6HUU - chains R and S of the 28 polymer chains in the assembly; structure by X-ray diffraction, 2.80 A resolution.

# Chain R
Name: Proteasome subunit alpha type-5
Source organism: Saccharomyces cerevisiae (strain ATCC 204508 / S288c)
Notes: EC 3.4.25.1
UniProt: P32379 (PSA5_YEAST); residues -7 to 252 here correspond to UniProt positions 1-260 (UniProt number = residue number + 8)
Chain sequence (260 residues; each row starts with the number of its first residue; numbers below 1 keep their minus sign (Met-7 is residue -7)):
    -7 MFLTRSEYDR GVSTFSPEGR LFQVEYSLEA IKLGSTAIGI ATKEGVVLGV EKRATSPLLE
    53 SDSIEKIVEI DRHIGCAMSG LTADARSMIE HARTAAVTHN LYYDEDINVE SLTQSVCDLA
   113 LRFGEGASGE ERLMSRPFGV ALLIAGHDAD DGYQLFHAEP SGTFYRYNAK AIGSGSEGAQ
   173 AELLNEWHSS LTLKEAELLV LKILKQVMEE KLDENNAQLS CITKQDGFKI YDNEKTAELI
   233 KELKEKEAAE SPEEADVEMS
Disordered / not traced: -7 to 0, 118-124, 243-252

# Chain S
Name: Proteasome subunit alpha type-6
Source organism: Saccharomyces cerevisiae (strain ATCC 204508 / S288c)
Notes: EC 3.4.25.1
UniProt: P40302 (PSA6_YEAST); residues 0-233 here correspond to UniProt positions 1-234 (UniProt number = residue number + 1)
Chain sequence (234 residues; numbered 0 to 233; the number before each row is that of its first residue; numbering starts at 0):
     0 MFRNNYDGDT VTFSPTGRLF QVEYALEAIK QGSVTVGLRS NTHAVLVALK RNADELSSYQ
    60 KKIIKCDEHM GLSLAGLAPD ARVLSNYLRQ QCNYSSLVFN RKLAVERAGH LLCDKAQKNT
   120 QSYGGRPYGV GLLIIGYDKS GAHLLEFQPS GNVTELYGTA IGARSQGAKT YLERTLDTFI
   180 KIDGNPDELI KAGVEAISQS LRDESLTVDN LSIAIVGKDT PFTIYDGEAV AKYI
Disordered / not traced: 0-2
Curated features (UniProtKB/Swiss-Prot):
  - modified residue: Ser13 (Phosphoserine)
  - cross-link: Lys190 (Glycyl lysine isopeptide (Lys-Gly) (interchain with G-Cter in ubiquitin))

# How chain R and chain S interact
Contacting residue pairs - 44 pairs, chain R then chain S:
  Arg2(R) with Gly7(S)
  Ser5(R) with Arg125(S)
  Thr6(R) with Gly7(S); Gln20(S)
  Phe7(R) with Gln20(S), hydrogen bond (backbone-side chain); Tyr23(S); Ala24(S), hydrophobic; Arg125(S); Pro126(S); Gly128(S)
  Ser8(R) with Tyr23(S)
  Pro9(R) with Tyr23(S), hydrophobic; Glu26(S)
  Glu10(R) with Glu26(S); Gln30(S)
  Gly11(R) with Tyr23(S); Ala27(S)
  Leu13(R) with Arg125(S)
  Gln106(R) with Arg81(S), hydrogen bond
  Asp110(R) with Arg81(S), salt bridge
  Leu113(R) with Pro78(S), hydrophobic; Arg125(S)
  Ser153(R) with Pro78(S)
  Gly154(R) with Pro78(S)
  Thr155(R) with Gln59(S)
  Phe156(R) with Gln59(S)
  Tyr157(R) with Arg50(S); Ala52(S); Ser56(S); Ser57(S); Gln59(S)
  Arg158(R) with Ser56(S); Ser57(S), hydrogen bond (backbone-backbone)
  Tyr159(R) with Ala52(S); Asp53(S); Leu55(S); Ser56(S)
  Asn160(R) with Leu55(S), hydrogen bond (backbone-backbone)
  Ala161(R) with Leu55(S)
  Gln172(R) with Asp53(S), hydrogen bond; Leu55(S)
  Leu176(R) with Glu54(S); Leu55(S), hydrophobic
  Trp179(R) with Leu55(S), hydrophobic
Interface residues without a listed pair, chain R (26 interface residues in all): Gly3, Leu175
Interface residues without a listed pair, chain S (27 interface residues in all): Asp6, Asn51, Lys60, Leu76, Asp79, Gly123, Gly124

# Summary
Chain R and chain S form an interface of 26 and 27 residues respectively, with 5 hydrogen bonds and 1 salt
bridge. Among the polar pairs are Asp110(R)-Arg81(S), Phe7(R)-Gln20(S) and Gln106(R)-Arg81(S).
Here chain R is Proteasome subunit alpha type-5 and chain S is Proteasome subunit alpha type-6, both from
Saccharomyces cerevisiae (strain ATCC 204508 / S288c). Entry 6HUU (Yeast 20S proteasome with human beta2c
(S171G) in complex with 29) was determined by X-ray diffraction together with 6HTB, 6HTC, 6HTD, 6HTP, 6HTR,
6HUB and 30 further entries from the same study.
